Entry 8FIH (X-ray diffraction, 2.20 A resolution); this record covers chains A and B of the 3 polymer chains in the assembly.

# Chain A (and B)
Name: 3hb05
Organism: synthetic construct
Notes: chain B of this document is another copy of the same molecule, construct and numbering; everything in this record applies to it too
Amino-acid sequence (105 residues; row label = number of the first residue in the row; numbering starts at 0):
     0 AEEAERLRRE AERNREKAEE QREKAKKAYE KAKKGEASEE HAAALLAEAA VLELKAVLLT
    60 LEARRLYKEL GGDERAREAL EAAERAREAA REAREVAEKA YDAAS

# How chain A and chain B interact
Contacting residue pairs (29; chain A residue first):
  E4(A) - R90(B)  salt bridge
  R7(A) - E87(B)
  R7(A) - R90(B)
  R7(A) - E94(B)  salt bridge
  E11(A) - E87(B)
  E11(A) - E91(B)
  E11(A) - E94(B)
  R14(A) - E18(B)  salt bridge
  R14(A) - R21(B)
  R14(A) - E91(B)  salt bridge
  E15(A) - R21(B)  salt bridge
  E15(A) - K25(B)  salt bridge
  E15(A) - E91(B)
  E15(A) - V95(B)
  E18(A) - R21(B)  salt bridge
  E18(A) - K25(B)
  E19(A) - K25(B)
  E19(A) - E29(B)
  E73(A) - R63(B)  salt bridge
  E73(A) - E83(B)
  E73(A) - R86(B)  salt bridge
  R76(A) - E80(B)  salt bridge
  R76(A) - E83(B)
  E77(A) - E83(B)
  E77(A) - R86(B)  salt bridge
  E77(A) - R90(B)  salt bridge
  E80(A) - R84(B)  salt bridge
  A81(A) - E87(B)
  R84(A) - E18(B)  salt bridge
Also at the interface, not in a pair above, chain B (15 interface residues in all): T59

# In short
13 residues of chain A face 15 of chain B across their interface, with 14 salt bridges. Polar pairs include
E4(A)-R90(B), R7(A)-E94(B) and R14(A)-E18(B).
Both chains are 3hb05 (synthetic construct). Entry 8FIH (Multi-state design of two-state switchable hinge
proteins) was determined by X-ray diffraction together with 8FIQ, 8FIT and 8FVT from the same study.
